PDB entry 4JLN | X-ray diffraction, 2.15 A resolution | chains A and B

[Chain A (and B)]
Protein: Deoxycytidine kinase
From: Homo sapiens
Notes: EC 2.7.1.74; chain B of this document is another copy of the same molecule, construct and numbering; everything in this record applies to it too
UniProt: P27707 (DCK_HUMAN); residue numbers follow UniProt; this construct covers 1-260
Chain sequence (280 residues; numbered -19 to 260; the number before each row is that of its first residue; numbers below 1 keep their minus sign (Met-19 is residue -19)):
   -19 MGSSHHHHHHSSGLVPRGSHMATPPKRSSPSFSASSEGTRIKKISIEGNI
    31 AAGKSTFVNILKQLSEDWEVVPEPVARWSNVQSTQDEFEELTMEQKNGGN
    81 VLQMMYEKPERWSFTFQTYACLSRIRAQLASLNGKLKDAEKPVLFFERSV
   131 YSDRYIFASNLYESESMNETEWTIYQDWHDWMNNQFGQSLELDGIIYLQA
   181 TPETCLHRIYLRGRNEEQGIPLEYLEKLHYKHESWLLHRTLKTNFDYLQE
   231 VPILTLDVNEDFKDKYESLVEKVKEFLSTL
Unresolved in the structure: -19 to 19, 61-69 (chain B: -19 to 17, 61-69)
Construct notes: expression tag (-19 to 0); engineered mutation Ser9 (Cys in P27707), Ser45 (Cys in P27707), Ser59 (Cys in P27707), Glu74 (Ser in P27707), Ser146 (Cys in P27707)
Ligand contacts:
  - 18V (2-[({2-[3-(2-fluoroethoxy)-4-methoxyphenyl]-5-propyl-1,3-thiazol-4-yl}methyl)sulfanyl]pyrimidine-4,6-diamine): Ile30, Glu53, Val55, Ser59, Leu82, Met85, Tyr86, Pro89, Phe96, Gln97, Ala100, Arg104, Arg128, Asp133, Phe137, Leu141, Ser144, Ser146, Glu197, Tyr204
  - UDP (uridine-5'-diphosphate): Asn29, Ile30, Ala31, Ala32, Gly33, Lys34, Ser35, Thr36, Glu127, Arg188, Leu191, Arg192, Glu240, Asp241, Phe242, Lys243
What the authors report for this chain:
  - conformationally variable residues (loop rearrangement, side-chain flip): Tyr86, Ile200 to Tyr210
  - binding site for 18V: Gln97
  - catalytic residues: Glu53 (citing earlier work)

[How chain A and chain B interact]
Contacting residue pairs (45; chain A residue first):
  Met73(A) with Thr153(B); Asp157(B)
  Lys76(A) with Thr153(B)
  Asn77(A) with Thr150(B); Thr153(B)
  Asn80(A) with Thr150(B), hydrogen bond
  Met84(A) with Asn148(B)
  Glu90(A) with Arg91(B)
  Arg91(A) with Glu90(B), hydrogen bond (side chain-backbone); Arg91(B); Glu151(B), salt bridge
  Trp92(A) with Asn148(B); Glu151(B)
  Phe94(A) with Thr95(B)
  Thr95(A) with Phe94(B); Ile154(B)
  Thr98(A) with Phe94(B)
  Tyr99(A) with Ile154(B), hydrophobic; Asp157(B), hydrogen bond
  Leu102(A) with Trp158(B), hydrophobic; Trp161(B), hydrophobic
  Ile105(A) with Trp161(B), hydrophobic
  Arg106(A) with Asp157(B), salt bridge; Trp161(B)
  Leu109(A) with Trp161(B), hydrophobic
  Asn148(A) with Trp92(B)
  Thr150(A) with Asn80(B)
  Glu151(A) with Arg91(B), salt bridge; Trp92(B)
  Thr153(A) with Asn77(B)
  Ile154(A) with Asn77(B); Tyr99(B), hydrophobic
  Asp157(A) with Tyr99(B), hydrogen bond; Arg106(B), salt bridge
  Trp158(A) with Trp158(B)
  Trp161(A) with Leu102(B), hydrophobic; Ile105(B), hydrophobic; Arg106(B); Met162(B), hydrophobic
  Met162(A) with Trp158(B); Met162(B), hydrophobic
  Phe166(A) with Trp161(B), hydrophobic; Met162(B), hydrophobic; Gln165(B); Phe166(B), hydrophobic
Other interface residues (no listed pair), chain A (27 interface residues in all): Val81
Other interface residues (no listed pair), chain B (26 interface residues in all): Val81, Met84, Thr98, Leu109

[Overview]
Chain A and chain B form an interface of 27 and 26 residues respectively, with 4 hydrogen bonds and 4 salt
bridges. Polar pairs include Arg91(A)-Glu151(B), Arg106(A)-Asp157(B) and Asn80(A)-Thr150(B). Chain A binds
compound 18V and UDP. From the paper: the catalytic residue Glu53(A); a binding site for 18V at Gln97(A).
Both chains are Deoxycytidine kinase (Homo sapiens). Entry 4JLN (Human dCK C4S-S74E mutant in complex with UDP
and the F2.4.1 inhibitor
(2-[({2-[3-(2-FLUOROETHOXY)-4-METHOXYPHENYL]-5-PROPYL-1,3-THIAZOL-4-YL}METHYL)SULFANYL]PYRIMIDINE-4,6-DIAMINE))
was determined by X-ray diffraction, deposited together with 4JLJ and 4JLM.
